4OGD - chains A and B; structure by X-ray diffraction, 1.60 A resolution.

== Chain A (and B) ==
Molecule: Succinate-semialdehyde dehydrogenase
Organism: Streptococcus pyogenes MGAS1882
Notes: chain B of this document is another copy of the same molecule, construct and numbering; everything in this record applies to it too
Reference sequence: H8HE26 (H8HE26_STRPY); residue numbers follow UniProt; this construct covers 1-465
Sequence (465 residues; numbered 1 to 465; the number before each row is that of its first residue):
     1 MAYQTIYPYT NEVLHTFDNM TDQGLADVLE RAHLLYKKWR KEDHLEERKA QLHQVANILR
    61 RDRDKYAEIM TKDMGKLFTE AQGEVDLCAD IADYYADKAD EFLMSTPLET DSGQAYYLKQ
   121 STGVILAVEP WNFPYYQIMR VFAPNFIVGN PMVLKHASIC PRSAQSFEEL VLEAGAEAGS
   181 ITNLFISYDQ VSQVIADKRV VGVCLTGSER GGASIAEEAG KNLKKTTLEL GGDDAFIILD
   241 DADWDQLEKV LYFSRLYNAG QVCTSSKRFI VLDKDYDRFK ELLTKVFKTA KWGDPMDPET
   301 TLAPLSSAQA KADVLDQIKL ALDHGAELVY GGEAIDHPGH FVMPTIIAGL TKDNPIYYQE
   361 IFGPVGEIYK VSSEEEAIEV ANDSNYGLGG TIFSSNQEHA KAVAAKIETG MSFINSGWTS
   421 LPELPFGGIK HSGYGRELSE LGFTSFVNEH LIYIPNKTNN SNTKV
Disordered / not traced: 1, 457-465
What the authors report for this chain:
  - catalytic residues: Glu229, Cys263
  - catalytic residues: Arg140, Ser420 (by similarity / conservation)

== Interface between chain A and chain B ==
Residue-residue contacts (118; chain A residue first):
  Tyr36(A) - Glu408(B)  hydrogen bond
  Lys37(A) - Glu408(B)  salt bridge
  Arg40(A) - Ala405(B)  hydrogen bond (side chain-backbone)
  Arg40(A) - Ile407(B)
  Lys98(A) - Glu109(B)  salt bridge
  Leu108(A) - Glu423(B)
  Leu108(A) - Pro425(B)
  Glu109(A) - Glu423(B)
  Thr110(A) - Glu423(B)  hydrogen bond
  Ser112(A) - Leu421(B)
  Gln114(A) - Lys401(B)  hydrogen bond
  Ala115(A) - Leu424(B)  hydrophobic
  Tyr116(A) - Lys401(B)
  Tyr117(A) - Leu441(B)
  Leu118(A) - Ala405(B)  hydrophobic
  Gln120(A) - Ala405(B)  hydrogen bond (side chain-backbone)
  Glu209(A) - Leu223(B)
  Gly212(A) - Leu223(B)
  Ala213(A) - Gly220(B)
  Ala213(A) - Lys221(B)
  Ala213(A) - Leu223(B)
  Ala216(A) - Gly220(B)
  Glu217(A) - Glu217(B)
  Glu217(A) - Gly220(B)
  Glu217(A) - Lys221(B)  salt bridge
  Gly220(A) - Ala213(B)
  Gly220(A) - Ala216(B)
  Gly220(A) - Glu217(B)
  Lys221(A) - Ala213(B)
  Lys221(A) - Glu217(B)
  Leu223(A) - Glu209(B)
  Leu223(A) - Gly212(B)
  Leu223(A) - Ala213(B)
  Leu223(A) - Leu228(B)  hydrophobic
  Leu223(A) - Leu230(B)  hydrophobic
  Leu223(A) - His431(B)
  Leu223(A) - Tyr434(B)
  Lys224(A) - Tyr434(B)
  Lys225(A) - Tyr434(B)
  Leu228(A) - Leu223(B)  hydrophobic
  Gln397(A) - Gln114(B)  hydrogen bond
  Gln397(A) - Ile454(B)
  Lys401(A) - Tyr116(B)
  Ala404(A) - His450(B)
  Ala404(A) - Ile452(B)  hydrophobic
  Ala405(A) - Arg40(B)  hydrogen bond (backbone-side chain)
  Ala405(A) - Leu118(B)  hydrophobic
  Ala405(A) - Gln120(B)  hydrogen bond (backbone-side chain)
  Ile407(A) - His450(B)
  Glu408(A) - Tyr36(B)  hydrogen bond
  Glu408(A) - Lys37(B)  salt bridge
  Thr409(A) - Asn448(B)  hydrogen bond (backbone-side chain)
  Thr409(A) - His450(B)  hydrogen bond (backbone-side chain)
  Gly410(A) - Asn448(B)
  Gly410(A) - Glu449(B)
  Gly410(A) - His450(B)
  Gly410(A) - Leu451(B)  hydrogen bond (backbone-backbone)
  Met411(A) - His450(B)
  Met411(A) - Leu451(B)
  Ser412(A) - His450(B)  hydrogen bond
  Ser412(A) - Leu451(B)  hydrogen bond (backbone-backbone)
  Ser412(A) - Ile452(B)
  Ser412(A) - Tyr453(B)  hydrogen bond (backbone-backbone)
  Phe413(A) - Tyr453(B)
  Ile414(A) - Tyr453(B)  hydrogen bond (backbone-backbone)
  Ile414(A) - Ile454(B)  hydrophobic
  Ile414(A) - Pro455(B)
  Ser416(A) - Pro455(B)
  Thr419(A) - Tyr453(B)
  Leu421(A) - Thr110(B)
  Leu421(A) - Ser112(B)
  Leu421(A) - Tyr453(B)
  Glu423(A) - Leu108(B)
  Glu423(A) - Glu109(B)
  Glu423(A) - Thr110(B)  hydrogen bond
  Leu424(A) - Ala115(B)  hydrophobic
  Leu424(A) - Tyr453(B)  hydrophobic
  Pro425(A) - Leu108(B)
  Pro425(A) - Leu451(B)
  Ile429(A) - Asn448(B)
  His431(A) - Leu223(B)
  Tyr434(A) - Leu223(B)
  Tyr434(A) - Lys224(B)
  Tyr434(A) - Lys225(B)
  Arg436(A) - Asn448(B)  hydrogen bond
  Arg436(A) - Glu449(B)  hydrogen bond (side chain-backbone)
  Leu441(A) - Tyr117(B)
  Leu441(A) - Glu449(B)
  Asn448(A) - Thr409(B)  hydrogen bond (side chain-backbone)
  Asn448(A) - Gly410(B)
  Asn448(A) - Ile429(B)
  Asn448(A) - Arg436(B)  hydrogen bond
  Glu449(A) - Gly410(B)
  Glu449(A) - Arg436(B)  hydrogen bond (backbone-side chain)
  Glu449(A) - Leu441(B)
  His450(A) - Ala404(B)
  His450(A) - Ile407(B)
  His450(A) - Thr409(B)  hydrogen bond (side chain-backbone)
  His450(A) - Gly410(B)
  His450(A) - Met411(B)
  His450(A) - Ser412(B)  hydrogen bond
  Leu451(A) - Gly410(B)  hydrogen bond (backbone-backbone)
  Leu451(A) - Met411(B)
  Leu451(A) - Ser412(B)  hydrogen bond (backbone-backbone)
  Leu451(A) - Pro425(B)
  Ile452(A) - Ala404(B)  hydrophobic
  Ile452(A) - Ser412(B)
  Tyr453(A) - Ser412(B)  hydrogen bond (backbone-backbone)
  Tyr453(A) - Phe413(B)
  Tyr453(A) - Ile414(B)  hydrogen bond (backbone-backbone)
  Tyr453(A) - Thr419(B)
  Tyr453(A) - Leu421(B)
  Tyr453(A) - Leu424(B)  hydrophobic
  Ile454(A) - Gln397(B)
  Ile454(A) - Lys401(B)
  Ile454(A) - Ile414(B)  hydrophobic
  Pro455(A) - Ile414(B)
  Pro455(A) - Ser416(B)
Interface residues without a listed pair, chain A (63 interface residues in all): Thr122, Leu230, Glu379, Asn385, Lys406, Lys430, Gly435
Interface residues without a listed pair, chain B (63 interface residues in all): Lys41, Lys98, Thr122, Lys198, Lys406, Lys430, Gly435

== In short ==
The chain A/chain B interface involves 63 residues from each chain; the contacts include 28 hydrogen bonds and
4 salt bridges. Polar contacts include Lys37(A)-Glu408(B), Lys98(A)-Glu109(B) and Glu217(A)-Lys221(B). The
paper reports catalytic residues Glu229(A), Cys263(A) and Arg140(A) among others.
Chain A and chain B are both Succinate-semialdehyde dehydrogenase (Streptococcus pyogenes MGAS1882); the
structure, Crystal structure of succinic semialdehyde dehydrogenase from Streptococcus pyogenes in complex
with NADP+ as the cofactor, was determined by X-ray diffraction together with 4OHT from the same study.
